4AMY - chain A; structure by X-ray diffraction, 2.00 A resolution.

Chain A:
Protein: Prolyl endopeptidase
From: Sus scrofa
Notes: EC 3.4.21.26
UniProt: P23687 (PPCE_PIG); residue numbers follow UniProt; this construct covers 1-710
Sequence (710 residues; each row starts with the number of its first residue):
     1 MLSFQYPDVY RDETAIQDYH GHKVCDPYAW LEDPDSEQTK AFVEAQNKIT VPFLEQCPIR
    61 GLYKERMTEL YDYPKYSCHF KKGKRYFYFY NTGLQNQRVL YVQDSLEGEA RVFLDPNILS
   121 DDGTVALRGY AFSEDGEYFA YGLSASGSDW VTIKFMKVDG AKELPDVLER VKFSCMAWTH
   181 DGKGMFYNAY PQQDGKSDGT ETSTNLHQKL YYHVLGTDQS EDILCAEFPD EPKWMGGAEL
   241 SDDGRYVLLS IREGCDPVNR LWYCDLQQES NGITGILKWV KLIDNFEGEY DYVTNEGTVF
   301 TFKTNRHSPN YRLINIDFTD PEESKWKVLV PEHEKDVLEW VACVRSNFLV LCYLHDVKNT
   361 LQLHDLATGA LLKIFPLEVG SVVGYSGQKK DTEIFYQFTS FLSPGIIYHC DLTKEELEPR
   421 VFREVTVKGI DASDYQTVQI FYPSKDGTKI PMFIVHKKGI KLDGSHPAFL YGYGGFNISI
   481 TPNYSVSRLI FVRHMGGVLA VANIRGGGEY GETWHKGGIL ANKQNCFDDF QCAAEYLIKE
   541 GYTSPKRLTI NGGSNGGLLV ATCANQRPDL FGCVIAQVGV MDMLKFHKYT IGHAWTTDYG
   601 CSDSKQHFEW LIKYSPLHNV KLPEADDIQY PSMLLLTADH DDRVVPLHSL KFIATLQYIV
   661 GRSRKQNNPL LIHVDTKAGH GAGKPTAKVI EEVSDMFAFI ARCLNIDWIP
Covalently attached groups: compound 2P2 linked to Ser-554
Residues lining bound ligands: 2P2 (1-[(2R,5S)-2-tert-butyl-5-({(2S)-2-[(1R)-1,2-dihydroxyethyl]pyrrolidin-1-yl}carbonyl)pyrrolidin-1-yl]-4-phenylbutan-1-one): Phe-173, Met-235, Arg-252, Gly-254, Cys-255, Tyr-473, Phe-476, Gly-553, Asn-555, Val-580, Ile-591, Ala-594, Trp-595, Tyr-599, Arg-643, Val-644, His-680

Summary:
Compound 2P2 is covalently linked to Ser-554.
Chain A is Prolyl endopeptidase (Sus scrofa); the structure, Prolyl oligopeptidase from porcine brain with a
covalently bound inhibitor ic-1, was determined by X-ray diffraction, deposited together with 4AMZ, 4AN0 and
4AN1.
